PDB entry 9F34 | electron microscopy, 3.09 A resolution | chains B and C of the 5 polymer chains in the assembly

[Chain B]
Name: Guanine nucleotide-binding protein G(I)/G(S)/G(T) subunit beta-1
Organism: Rattus norvegicus
Reference sequence: P54311 (GBB1_RAT); residue numbers follow UniProt; this construct covers 2-340
Sequence (355 residues; numbered -14 to 340; the number before each row is that of its first residue; numbers below 1 keep their minus sign (Met-14 is residue -14)):
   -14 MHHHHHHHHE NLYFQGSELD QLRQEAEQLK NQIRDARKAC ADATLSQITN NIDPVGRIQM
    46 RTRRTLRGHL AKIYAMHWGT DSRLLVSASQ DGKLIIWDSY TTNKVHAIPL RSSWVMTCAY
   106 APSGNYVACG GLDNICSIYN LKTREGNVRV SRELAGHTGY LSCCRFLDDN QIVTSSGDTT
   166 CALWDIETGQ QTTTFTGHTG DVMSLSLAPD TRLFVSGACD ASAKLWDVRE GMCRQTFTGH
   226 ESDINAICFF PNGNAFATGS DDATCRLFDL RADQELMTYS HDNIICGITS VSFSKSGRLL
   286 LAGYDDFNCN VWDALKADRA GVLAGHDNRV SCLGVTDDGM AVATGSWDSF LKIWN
Unresolved in the structure: -14 to 3
Sequence notes: initiating methionine (-14); expression tag (-13 to 1)
Curated features (UniProtKB/Swiss-Prot):
  - modified residue: Ser2 (N-acetylserine), His266 (Phosphohistidine)

[Chain C]
Name: Guanine nucleotide-binding protein G(I)/G(S)/G(O) subunit gamma-2
Organism: Homo sapiens
Reference sequence: P59768 (GBG2_HUMAN); residues 1-71 here = UniProt positions 1-71
Sequence (71 residues; each row starts with the number of its first residue):
     1 MASNNTASIA QARKLVEQLK MEANIDRIKV SKAAADLMAY CEAHAKEDPL LTPVPASENP
    61 FREKKFFSAI L
Unresolved in the structure: 1-6, 64-71
Sequence notes: engineered mutation Ser68 (Cys in P59768)
Curated features (UniProtKB/Swiss-Prot):
  - modified residue: Ala2 (N-acetylalanine)

[How chain B and chain C interact]
Pairs across the interface - 68 pairs, chain B then chain C:
  Leu7(B) - Val16(C)  hydrophobic
  Ala11(B) - Leu19(C)  hydrophobic
  Leu14(B) - Leu19(C)  hydrophobic
  Ile18(B) - Arg27(C)
  Arg22(B) - Arg27(C)
  Ala24(B) - Lys29(C)  hydrogen bond (backbone-side chain)
  Cys25(B) - Ile28(C)
  Cys25(B) - Lys29(C)
  Cys25(B) - Val30(C)  hydrogen bond (backbone-backbone)
  Ala26(B) - Val30(C)  hydrophobic
  Asp27(B) - Ser31(C)  hydrogen bond
  Ala28(B) - Val30(C)
  Leu30(B) - Ala34(C)  hydrophobic
  Ile33(B) - Ser31(C)
  Ile33(B) - Ala34(C)  hydrophobic
  Val40(B) - Leu51(C)  hydrophobic
  Ile43(B) - Leu50(C)
  Met45(B) - Leu50(C)  hydrophobic
  Arg48(B) - Phe61(C)
  Arg49(B) - Phe61(C)
  Arg49(B) - Arg62(C)  hydrogen bond (side chain-backbone)
  Trp63(B) - Phe61(C)  hydrophobic
  Ser84(B) - Phe61(C)
  Tyr85(B) - Pro60(C)
  Tyr85(B) - Phe61(C)  hydrophobic
  Met217(B) - Gln18(C)
  Met217(B) - Met21(C)  hydrophobic
  Cys218(B) - Gln18(C)  hydrogen bond
  Cys218(B) - Met21(C)
  Arg219(B) - Met21(C)
  Arg219(B) - Glu22(C)
  Gln220(B) - Ile25(C)
  Thr221(B) - Glu22(C)  hydrogen bond
  Phe235(B) - Leu37(C)  hydrophobic
  Phe235(B) - Tyr40(C)  hydrophobic
  Phe235(B) - Cys41(C)  hydrophobic
  Pro236(B) - Tyr40(C)
  Asn237(B) - Tyr40(C)
  Asp254(B) - Ala33(C)
  Arg256(B) - Arg27(C)
  Arg256(B) - Ile28(C)
  Arg256(B) - Asp36(C)  salt bridge
  Ala257(B) - Arg27(C)
  Asp258(B) - Ile25(C)
  Asp258(B) - Arg27(C)  salt bridge
  Gln259(B) - Val30(C)
  Leu261(B) - Val30(C)  hydrophobic
  Ser279(B) - Asp48(C)  hydrogen bond
  Ser279(B) - Leu50(C)
  Lys280(B) - Glu47(C)
  Lys280(B) - Asp48(C)  hydrogen bond (backbone-side chain)
  Ser281(B) - Tyr40(C)
  Ser281(B) - His44(C)
  Ser281(B) - Ala45(C)
  Ser281(B) - Asp48(C)  hydrogen bond
  Ser281(B) - Leu51(C)
  Arg283(B) - Leu51(C)
  Leu284(B) - Leu50(C)
  Leu284(B) - Leu51(C)  hydrophobic
  Leu300(B) - Cys41(C)  hydrophobic
  Gly324(B) - Pro49(C)
  Gly324(B) - Leu50(C)
  Met325(B) - Pro49(C)  hydrophobic
  Met325(B) - Pro60(C)
  Ala326(B) - Phe61(C)  hydrophobic
  Val327(B) - Leu50(C)  hydrophobic
  Ile338(B) - Phe61(C)  hydrophobic
  Asn340(B) - Asn59(C)  hydrogen bond
Other interface residues (no listed pair), chain B (51 interface residues in all): Leu4, Ile37, Ser67, Gly282, Asp323
Other interface residues (no listed pair), chain C (34 interface residues in all): Ala12, Glu17, Lys20, Asp26, Met38, Glu58

[In short]
The interface between chain B and chain C involves 51 residues on one side and 34 on the other, with 10
hydrogen bonds and 2 salt bridges. Polar contacts include Arg256(B)-Asp36(C), Asp258(B)-Arg27(C) and
Ala24(B)-Lys29(C).
Here chain B is Guanine nucleotide-binding protein G(I)/G(S)/G(T) subunit beta-1 (Rattus norvegicus) and chain
C is Guanine nucleotide-binding protein G(I)/G(S)/G(O) subunit gamma-2 (Homo sapiens). Entry 9F34 (Cryo-EM
structure of Dopamine 3 receptor:Go complex bound to bitopic FOB02-04A - Conformation B) was determined by
electron microscopy together with 9F33 from the same study.
